PDB entry 3N93 | X-ray diffraction, 2.50 A resolution | chains B and C of the 3 polymer chains in the assembly

[Chain B]
Protein: Maltose binding protein-CRFR2 alpha
Source organism: Homo sapiens
Notes: fragment: extracellular domain
Amino-acid sequence (482 residues; each row starts with the number of its first residue; numbers below 1 keep their minus sign (Met-371 is residue -371)):
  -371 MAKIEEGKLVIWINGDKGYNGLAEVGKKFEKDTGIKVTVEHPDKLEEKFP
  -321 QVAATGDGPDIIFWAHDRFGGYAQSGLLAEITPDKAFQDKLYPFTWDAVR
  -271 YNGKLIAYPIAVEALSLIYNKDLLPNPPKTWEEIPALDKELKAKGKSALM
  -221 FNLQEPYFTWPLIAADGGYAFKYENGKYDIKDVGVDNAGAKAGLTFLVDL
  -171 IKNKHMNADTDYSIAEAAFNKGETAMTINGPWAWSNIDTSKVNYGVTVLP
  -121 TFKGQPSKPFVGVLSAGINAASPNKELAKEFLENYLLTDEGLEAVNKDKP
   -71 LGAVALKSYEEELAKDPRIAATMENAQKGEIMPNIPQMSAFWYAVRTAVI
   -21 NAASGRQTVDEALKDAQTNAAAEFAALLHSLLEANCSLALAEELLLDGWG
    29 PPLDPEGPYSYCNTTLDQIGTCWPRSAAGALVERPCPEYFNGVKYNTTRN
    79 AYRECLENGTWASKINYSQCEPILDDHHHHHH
Disordered / not traced: -371 to -370, 26-35, 105-110
Disulfides: Cys14-Cys50, Cys40-Cys83, Cys64-Cys98

[Chain C]
Protein: Urocortin-3
UniProtKB: Q969E3 (UCN3_HUMAN); residues 26-41 here correspond to UniProt positions 142-157 (UniProt number = residue number + 116)
Amino-acid sequence (17 residues; row label = number of the first residue in the row):
    26 NLRAQAAANAHLMAQIX
Modified positions: NH2 (amino group) at position 42
Sequence notes: amidation (42)

[Chain B / chain C interface]
Contacting residue pairs - 22 pairs, chain B then chain C:
  Gln-321(B) - Ala29(C)
  Ala-318(B) - His36(C)
  Ser-297(B) - Gln40(C)  hydrogen bond (backbone-side chain)
  Gln46(B) - Ile41(C)
  Phe68(B) - Asn34(C)  hydrogen bond (backbone-side chain)
  Asn69(B) - Gln30(C)
  Asn69(B) - Asn34(C)  hydrogen bond
  Gly70(B) - Leu27(C)
  Val71(B) - Gln30(C)
  Val71(B) - Ala31(C)
  Val71(B) - Asn34(C)
  Tyr73(B) - Asn34(C)  hydrogen bond
  Tyr73(B) - Met38(C)
  Ser91(B) - Ile41(C)
  Lys92(B) - Ala39(C)  hydrogen bond (side chain-backbone)
  Lys92(B) - Ile41(C)
  Lys92(B) - NH2_42(C)
  Ile93(B) - Ile41(C)  hydrogen bond (backbone-backbone)
  Ile93(B) - NH2_42(C)  hydrogen bond (backbone-backbone)
  Tyr95(B) - Met38(C)  hydrophobic
  Pro100(B) - Ala31(C)  hydrophobic
  Asp103(B) - Arg28(C)  salt bridge
Interface residues without a listed pair, chain B (21 interface residues in all): Gln-298, Gly-296, Ile47, Pro65, Cys98, Leu102
Interface residues without a listed pair, chain C (13 interface residues in all): Leu37

[Summary]
21 residues of chain B face 13 of chain C across their interface; the contacts include 7 hydrogen bonds and 1
salt bridge. Among the polar pairs are Asp103(B)-Arg28(C), Ser-297(B)-Gln40(C) and Phe68(B)-Asn34(C).
Here chain B is Maltose binding protein-CRFR2 alpha (Homo sapiens) and chain C is Urocortin-3. Entry 3N93
(Crystal structure of human CRFR2 alpha extracellular domain in complex with Urocortin 3) was determined by
X-ray diffraction.
